PDB entry 8ABR | X-ray diffraction, 2.10 A resolution | chain A

== Chain A ==
Molecule: Cytochrome P450
Source organism: Priestia megaterium DSM 319
Notes: EC 1.14.-.-
Reference sequence: D5DF88 (D5DF88_BACMD); residues 1-403 here = UniProt positions 1-403
Sequence (409 residues; row label = number of the first residue in the row):
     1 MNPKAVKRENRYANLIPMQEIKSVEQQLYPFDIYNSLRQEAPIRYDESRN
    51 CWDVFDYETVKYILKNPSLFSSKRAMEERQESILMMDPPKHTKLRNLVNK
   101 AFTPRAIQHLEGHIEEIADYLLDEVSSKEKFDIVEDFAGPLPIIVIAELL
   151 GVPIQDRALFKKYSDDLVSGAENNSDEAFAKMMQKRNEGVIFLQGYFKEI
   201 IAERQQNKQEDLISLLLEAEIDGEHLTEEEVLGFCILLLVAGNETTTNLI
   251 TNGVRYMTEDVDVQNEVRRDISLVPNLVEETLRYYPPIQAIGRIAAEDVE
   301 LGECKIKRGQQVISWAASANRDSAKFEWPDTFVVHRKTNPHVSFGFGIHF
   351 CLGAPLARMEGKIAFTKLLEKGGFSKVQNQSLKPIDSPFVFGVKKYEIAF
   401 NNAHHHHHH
Disordered / not traced: 1-8, 402-409
Construct notes: expression tag (404-409)
Ion coordination: heme b/c Fe near C351 (its only coordinating residue here)
Ligand contacts:
  - hexanoic acid (6NA): Y12, N14, R74, L84, A241, I288, A290, I291, G292, F389
  - heme b/c (HEB): L64, R74, I83, L84, H91, R95, F102, I146, L237, L238, A241, G242, T245, T246, L249, L282, P287, I288, I291, R293, S343, F344, G345, I348, H349, F350, C351, L352, G353, L356, A357
  - octanoic acid (caprylic acid) (OCA): E78, R79, Q80, L84, L167, V168, R186, I236, L237, V240, A241
Reported in the primary citation:
  - binding site for hexanoic acid: Y12, N14, R74, I291, G292, F389
  - binding site for octanoic acid (caprylic acid): Q80, L84, L167, V168, R186, V240
  - mutagenesis - R74V: abolished catalytic activity on TES
  - binding site for octanoic acid (caprylic acid): E78 (from molecular simulation)
  - binding site for heme b/c: R74, L84, L237, A241, T245, R293 (from molecular simulation)
  - binding site for hexanoic acid: I288 (from molecular simulation)

== In short ==
Bound to chain A: heme b/c, hexanoic acid and octanoic acid (caprylic acid). The paper reports a binding site
for hexanoic acid at Y12, N14 and R74 among others; R74V abolishes catalytic activity on TES.
Chain A is Cytochrome P450 (Priestia megaterium DSM 319); the structure, Crystal structure of CYP109A2 from
Bacillus megaterium bound with putative ligands hexanoic acid and octanoic acid, was determined by X-ray
diffraction, deposited together with 8ABS.
